Entry 5LMO (electron microscopy, 4.30 A resolution (low resolution: residue-level contacts below are approximate; hydrogen-bond / salt-bridge calls are withheld)); this record covers chains A and I of the 24 polymer chains in the assembly.

# Chain A
Molecule: 16S rRNA
Organism: Thermus thermophilus HB8
Sequence (1522 nucleotides; each row starts with the number of its first residue; note: 44 numbers in that range are skipped by the numbering (no residue carries them; nothing is unmodelled there); a row labelled like 189A-189L holds insertion residues (189A, then the next letters in order); numbering starts at 0):
     0 UUUGUUGGAGAGUUUGAUCCUGGCUCAGGGUGAACGCUGGCGGCGUGCCU
    50 AAGACAUGCAAGUCGUGCGGGCCG
    76 CGGGGUUUU
    88 ACUCCG
    96 UGGUCAGCGGCGGACGGGUGAGUAACGCGUGGGU
  129A G
   130 ACCUACCCGGAAGAGGGGGACAACCCGGGGAAACUCGGGCUAAUCCCCCA
   180 UGUGGACCCG
189A-189L CCCCUUGGGGUG
   190 UGUCCAAAGGGCUUU
   216 GCCCGCUUCCGGAUGGGCCCGCGUCCCAUCAGCUAGUUGGUGGGGUAAUG
   266 GCCCACCAAGGCGACGACGGGUAGCCGGUCUGAGAGGAUGGCCGGCCACA
   316 GGGGCACUGAGACACGGGCCCCACUCCUACGGGAGGCAGCAGUUAGGAAU
   366 CUUCCGCAAUGGGCGCAAGCCUGACGGAGCGACGCCGCUUGGAGGAAGAA
   416 GCCCUUCGGGGUGUAAACUCCUGA
   441 ACCCGGGACGAAACCCCC
   460 GA
   470 CGAGGGGA
   479 CUGACGGUACCGGGGUAA
   498 UAGCGCCGGCCAACUCCGUGCCAGCAGCCGCGGUAAUACGGAGGGCGCGA
   548 GCGUUACCCGGAUUCACUGGGCGUAAAGGGCGUGUAGGCGGCCUGGGGCG
   598 UCCCAUGUGAAAGACCACGGCUCAACCGUGGGGGAGCGUGGGAUACGCUC
   648 AGGCUAGACGGUGGGAGAGGGUGGUGGAAUUCCCGGAGUAGCGGUGAAAU
   698 GCGCAGAUACCGGGAGGAACGCCGAUGGCGAAGGCAGCCACCUGGUCCAC
   748 CCGUGACGCUGAGGCGCGAAAGCGUGGGGAGCAAACCGGAUUAGAUACCC
   798 GGGUAGUCCACGCCCUAAACGAUGCGCGCUAGGUCUCUGGGUCU
   848 CCUGGGGGCCGAAGCUAACGCGUUAAGCGCGCCGCCUGGGGAGUACGGCC
   898 GCAAGGCUGAAACUCAAAGGAAUUGACGGGGGCCCGCACAAGCGGUGGAG
   948 CAUGUGGUUUAAUUCGAAGCAACGCGAAGAACCUUACCAGGCCUUGACAU
   998 GCUA
 1001A G
  1002 GGAACCCGGGUGAAAGCCUGGGGUGCCCC
1030A-1030D GCGA
  1031 GGGGAGCCCUAGCACAGGUGCUGCAUGGCCGUCGUCAGCUCGUGCCGUGA
  1081 GGUGUUGGGUUAAGUCCCGCAACGAGCGCAACCCCCGCCGUUAGUUGCCA
  1131 GCGGUUCGGCCGGGCACUCUAACGGGACUGCCCGCG
  1168 AAAGCGGGAGGAAGGAGGGGACGACGUCUGGUCAGCAUGGCCCUUACGGC
  1218 CUGGGCGACACACGUGCUACAAUGCCCACUACAAAGCGAUGCCACCCGGC
  1268 AACGGGGAGCUAAUCGCAAAAAGGUGGGCCCAGUUCGGAUUGGGGUCUGC
  1318 AACCCGACCCCAUGAAGCCGGAAUCGCUAGUAAUCGCGGAUCAGCC
 1363A A
  1364 UGCCGCGGUGAAUACGUUCCCGGGCCUUGUACACACCGCCCGUCACGCCA
  1414 UGGGAGCGGGCUCUACCCGAAGUCGCCGG
1442A-1442B GA
  1443 GCCUA
  1452 C
  1456 GGGCAGGCGCCGAGGGUAGGGCCCGUGACUGGGGCGAAGUCGUAACAAGG
  1506 UAGCUGUACCGGAAGGUGCGGCUGGAUCACCUCCUUUCU
Not modelled in the structure: 0-4, 1533, 1543-1544
Metal / ion sites: Mg2+ site 1: U20 (shared with 1 residue of chain E); Mg2+ site 2 near G21 (its only coordinating residue here); Mg2+ site 3 near A53 (its only coordinating residue here); Mg2+ site 4 near G107 (its only coordinating residue here); Mg2+ site 5 near A109 (its only coordinating residue here); Mg2+ site 6 near G115 (its only coordinating residue here); Mg2+ site 7: G117, G289; Mg2+ site 8: C121, G124, U125, G126; Mg2+ site 9: G251, A270; Mg2+ site 10: U252, C267; Mg2+ site 11 near U287 (its only coordinating residue here); Mg2+ site 12 near G299 (its only coordinating residue here); 38 more Mg2+ sites not listed
Ligand contacts: adenosine-5'-monophosphate / guanosine-5'-monophosphate / uridine-5'-monophosphate: U788, U789, A790, G926, C1054, C1400, G1497, U1498, U1506

# Chain I
Molecule: 30S ribosomal protein S9
Organism: Thermus thermophilus (strain HB8 / ATCC 27634 / DSM 579)
UniProtKB: P80374 (RS9_THET8); numbering as in UniProt (aligned over 1-128)
Chain sequence (128 residues; row label = number of the first residue in the row):
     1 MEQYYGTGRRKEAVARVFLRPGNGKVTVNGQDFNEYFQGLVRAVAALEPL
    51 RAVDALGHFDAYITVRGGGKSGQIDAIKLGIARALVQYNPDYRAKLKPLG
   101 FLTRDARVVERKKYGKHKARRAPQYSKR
Not modelled in the structure: 1

# Interface between chain A and chain I
Residue-residue contacts (124):
  G942(A) - Gln124(I)
  U943(A) - Gln124(I)
  G966(A) - Lys127(I)
  G966(A) - Arg128(I)
  C967(A) - Arg128(I)
  A968(A) - Arg128(I)
  C970(A) - Ser126(I)
  C1116(A) - Val108(I)
  G1117(A) - Arg104(I)
  G1117(A) - Ala106(I)
  C1118(A) - Arg9(I)
  C1118(A) - Arg83(I)
  C1118(A) - Arg104(I)
  C1119(A) - Arg9(I)
  C1119(A) - Arg83(I)
  G1127(A) - Arg16(I)
  G1127(A) - Arg66(I)
  C1128(A) - Arg16(I)
  C1128(A) - Thr64(I)
  C1128(A) - Arg66(I)
  C1129(A) - Arg16(I)
  C1129(A) - Phe18(I)
  C1129(A) - Tyr62(I)
  A1130(A) - Gln3(I)
  A1130(A) - Arg20(I)
  A1130(A) - Tyr62(I)
  G1131(A) - Glu2(I)
  G1131(A) - Arg20(I)
  C1147(A) - Tyr5(I)
  C1147(A) - Thr7(I)
  C1147(A) - Arg16(I)
  U1148(A) - Tyr5(I)
  U1148(A) - Thr7(I)
  U1148(A) - Arg9(I)
  U1148(A) - Val14(I)
  U1148(A) - Arg16(I)
  C1149(A) - Arg9(I)
  C1149(A) - Val14(I)
  G1177(A) - Lys97(I)
  G1178(A) - Arg93(I)
  G1178(A) - Lys97(I)
  A1179(A) - Arg93(I)
  A1179(A) - Leu102(I)
  A1179(A) - Thr103(I)
  A1179(A) - Arg104(I)
  A1180(A) - Thr103(I)
  G1186(A) - Glu110(I)
  G1186(A) - Lys113(I)
  G1186(A) - Arg120(I)
  G1187(A) - Arg111(I)
  G1187(A) - Lys113(I)
  A1188(A) - Tyr114(I)
  U1232(A) - Gln124(I)
  U1232(A) - Tyr125(I)
  G1233(A) - His117(I)
  G1233(A) - Arg121(I)
  G1233(A) - Pro123(I)
  G1233(A) - Gln124(I)
  A1248(A) - Lys70(I)
  C1249(A) - Gly67(I)
  C1249(A) - Gly68(I)
  C1249(A) - Gly69(I)
  C1249(A) - Gln73(I)
  A1250(A) - Arg66(I)
  A1250(A) - Gly67(I)
  A1250(A) - Gly68(I)
  A1251(A) - Glu12(I)
  A1251(A) - Gly67(I)
  A1252(A) - Glu12(I)
  G1291(A) - Gln38(I)
  G1291(A) - Gly39(I)
  U1292(A) - Gln38(I)
  U1292(A) - Gly39(I)
  C1342(A) - Gln124(I)
  C1342(A) - Tyr125(I)
  C1342(A) - Arg128(I)
  G1343(A) - Arg120(I)
  G1343(A) - Arg121(I)
  G1343(A) - Ala122(I)
  G1343(A) - Tyr125(I)
  C1344(A) - Arg120(I)
  C1344(A) - Ala122(I)
  U1345(A) - Arg120(I)
  A1346(A) - Arg107(I)
  A1346(A) - Arg120(I)
  G1347(A) - Arg10(I)
  G1347(A) - Lys11(I)
  G1347(A) - Asp105(I)
  G1347(A) - Arg107(I)
  G1347(A) - Val108(I)
  G1347(A) - Val109(I)
  U1348(A) - Val108(I)
  U1348(A) - Val109(I)
  U1348(A) - Glu110(I)
  A1349(A) - Lys118(I)
  A1349(A) - Arg120(I)
  A1349(A) - Arg121(I)
  A1350(A) - Lys118(I)
  A1350(A) - Arg121(I)
  U1351(A) - Lys118(I)
  C1366(A) - His117(I)
  C1367(A) - Lys112(I)
  C1367(A) - Tyr114(I)
  C1367(A) - Gly115(I)
  C1367(A) - Lys116(I)
  G1368(A) - Lys112(I)
  G1368(A) - Lys113(I)
  G1368(A) - Tyr114(I)
  C1369(A) - Arg111(I)
  C1369(A) - Lys112(I)
  G1370(A) - Glu12(I)
  G1370(A) - Val109(I)
  G1371(A) - Lys11(I)
  G1371(A) - Glu12(I)
  G1371(A) - Gly68(I)
  G1371(A) - Gly69(I)
  G1371(A) - Val109(I)
  U1372(A) - Lys11(I)
  U1372(A) - Gly69(I)
  U1372(A) - Lys70(I)
  U1372(A) - Ser71(I)
  U1372(A) - Gly72(I)
  G1373(A) - Lys11(I)
  G1373(A) - Ser71(I)
Interface residues without a listed pair, chain A (56 interface residues in all): A1146, C1189, G1231, G1290
Interface residues without a listed pair, chain I (56 interface residues in all): Tyr36, Arg42, Ala119

# Summary
The chain A/chain I interface involves 56 residues from each chain. Bound to chain A:
adenosine-5'-monophosphate / guanosine-5'-monophosphate / uridine-5'-monophosphate. G117(A) and G289(A)
coordinate Mg2+ site 7. C121(A), G124(A), U125(A) and G126(A) form the Mg2+ site 8.
Chain A is 16S rRNA (Thermus thermophilus HB8) and chain I is 30S ribosomal protein S9 (Thermus thermophilus
(strain HB8 / ATCC 27634 / DSM 579)); the structure, Structure of bacterial 30S-IF1-IF3-mRNA translation
pre-initiation complex (state-1B), was determined by electron microscopy, deposited together with 5LMN, 5LMP,
5LMQ, 5LMR, 5LMS, 5LMT, 5LMU and 5LMV.
